Entry 3ZEE (electron microscopy, 6.10 A resolution (low resolution: residue-level contacts below are approximate; hydrogen-bond / salt-bridge calls are withheld)); this record covers chain A.

== Chain A ==
Molecule: Partitioning defective 3 homolog
Organism: Rattus norvegicus
Notes: fragment: n-terminal duf3534 domain, residues 2-82
UniProt: Q9Z340 (PARD3_RAT); residues 2-82 here = UniProt positions 2-82
Chain sequence (84 residues; row label = number of the first residue in the row; numbers below 1 keep their minus sign (Ser-1 is residue -1)):
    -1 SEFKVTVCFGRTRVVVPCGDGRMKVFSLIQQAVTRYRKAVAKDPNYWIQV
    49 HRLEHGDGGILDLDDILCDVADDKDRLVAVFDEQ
Sequence notes: expression tag (-1 to 1)
UniProt features mapped onto this chain:
  - modified residue: Ser25 (Phosphoserine)
Reported in the primary citation:
  - mutagenesis - R9A: decreased binding to oligomerization of the Par-3 NTD

== Summary ==
The paper reports that R9A reduces binding to oligomerization of the Par-3 NTD.
Chain A is Partitioning defective 3 homolog (Rattus norvegicus); the structure, Electron cyro-microscopy
helical reconstruction of Par-3 N terminal domain, was determined by electron microscopy together with 4I6P
from the same study.
